Entry 1JJ6 (X-ray diffraction, 2.30 A resolution); this record covers chains A and C of the 3 polymer chains in the assembly.

# Chain A
Molecule: 14-nt DNA strand
Sequence (14 nucleotides; row label = number of the first residue in the row):
     2 TGTXTTTGAT AAGA
Modified positions: 5IU (5-iodo-2'-deoxyuridine-5'-monophosphate) at position 5

# Chain C
Name: DNA-invertase hin
Notes: fragment: residues 139 to 190
UniProtKB: P03013 (HIN_SALTY); numbering as in UniProt (aligned over 139-190)
Sequence (52 residues; numbered 139 to 190; the number before each row is that of its first residue):
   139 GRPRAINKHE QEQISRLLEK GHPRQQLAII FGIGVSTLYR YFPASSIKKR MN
Unresolved in the structure: 186-190
Swiss-Prot annotation at these positions:
  - DNA-binding region: Arg162 to Pro181 (H-T-H motif)

# Interface between chain A and chain C
Pairs across the interface (20):
  5IU_5(A) - Gly139(C)  base contact
  DT6(A) - Gly139(C)  sugar contact
  DT6(A) - Arg140(C)  hydrogen bond to the base
  DT7(A) - Arg140(C)  sugar contact
  DT7(A) - Pro141(C)  phosphate contact
  DT7(A) - Arg142(C)  salt bridge to the phosphate
  DT8(A) - Arg140(C)  hydrogen bond to the sugar
  DT8(A) - Pro141(C)  sugar contact
  DT8(A) - Arg142(C)  phosphate contact
  DT8(A) - Ala143(C)  hydrogen bond to the phosphate
  DT8(A) - Thr175(C)  sugar contact
  DT8(A) - Arg178(C)  salt bridge to the phosphate
  DT8(A) - Tyr179(C)  hydrogen bond to the phosphate
  DG9(A) - Ile171(C)  phosphate contact
  DG9(A) - Gly172(C)  hydrogen bond to the phosphate
  DG9(A) - Ser174(C)  base contact
  DG9(A) - Thr175(C)  hydrogen bond to the phosphate
  DG9(A) - Arg178(C)  hydrogen bond to the base
  DA10(A) - Ser174(C)  hydrogen bond to the base
  DT11(A) - Ser174(C)  base contact
Also at the interface, not in a pair above, chain C (13 interface residues in all): Gly170, Val173

# Summary
The interface between chain A and chain C involves 7 residues on one side and 13 on the other; the contacts
include 8 hydrogen bonds and 2 salt bridges. Polar contacts include DT6(A)-Arg140(C), DG9(A)-Arg178(C) and
DA10(A)-Ser174(C).
Chain A is a 14-nt DNA strand and chain C is DNA-invertase hin; the structure, Testing the Water-Mediated Hin
Recombinase DNA Recognition by Systematic Mutations, was determined by X-ray diffraction (same publication as
1IJW, 1JJ8, 1JKO, 1JKP, 1JKQ and 1JKR).
